PDB entry 6DPG | X-ray diffraction, 1.38 A resolution | chains A and C of the 4 polymer chains in the assembly

# Chain A
Protein: Ribonuclease H
Organism: Bacillus halodurans
Notes: EC 3.1.26.4; fragment: Catalytic Domain
UniProt: Q9KEI9 (RNH1_BACHD); residue numbers follow UniProt; this construct covers 59-196
Sequence (142 residues; row label = number of the first residue in the row):
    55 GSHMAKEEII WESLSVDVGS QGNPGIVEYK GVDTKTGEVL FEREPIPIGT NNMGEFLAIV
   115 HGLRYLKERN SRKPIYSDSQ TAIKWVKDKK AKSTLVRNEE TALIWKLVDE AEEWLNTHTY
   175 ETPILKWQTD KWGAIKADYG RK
Disordered / not traced: 55-60, 196
Sequence notes: expression tag (55-58); engineered mutation Ala-188 (Glu in Q9KEI9)
UniProt features mapped onto this chain:
  - binding site (Mg(2+)): Asp-71, Glu-109, Asp-132, Asp-192
  - mutagenesis: Glu-109 (E109Q: Loss of activity), Asp-132 (D132N: Loss of activity), Asp-192 (D192N: Strongly reduced activity with manganese. Loss of activity with magnesium)
Ion coordination: Mn2+ site 1: Asp-71, Asp-192 (shared with 1 residue of chain b); Mn2+ site 2: Asp-71, Glu-109, Asp-132 (shared with 1 residue of chain B; 1 residue of chain b); Mn2+ site 3: Asp-163, Glu-166
From the paper describing this entry:
  - conformationally variable residues (order/disorder transition): Lys-196
  - catalytic residues: Lys-196 (proposed by the authors, not directly observed)

# Chain C
Molecule: 6-nt DNA strand
Sequence (6 nucleotides; numbered 1 to 6; the number before each row is that of its first residue):
     1 CGATGT
Ion coordination: K+ near DG5 (its only coordinating residue here)

# How chain A and chain C interact
Residue-residue contacts (20):
  Asn-77(A) with DA3(C), hydrogen bond to the base; DT4(C), hydrogen bond to the sugar
  Pro-78(A) with DA3(C), phosphate contact; DT4(C), phosphate contact
  Thr-104(A) with DT4(C), hydrogen bond to the phosphate; DG5(C), hydrogen bond to the phosphate
  Asn-105(A) with DT4(C), hydrogen bond to the base
  Asn-106(A) with DT4(C), hydrogen bond to the base; DG5(C), hydrogen bond to the sugar
  Met-107(A) with DG5(C), phosphate contact
  Gln-134(A) with DG5(C), base contact; DT6(C), base contact
  Thr-135(A) with DG5(C), sugar contact
  Lys-138(A) with DT6(C), phosphate contact
  Trp-139(A) with DG5(C), phosphate contact; DT6(C), hydrogen bond to the phosphate
  Lys-146(A) with DT6(C), phosphate contact
  Ser-147(A) with DG5(C), hydrogen bond to the phosphate
  Thr-148(A) with DG5(C), hydrogen bond to the phosphate
  Leu-149(A) with DG5(C), phosphate contact
Other interface residues (no listed pair), chain C (5 interface residues in all): DG2

# In short
The interface between chain A and chain C involves 14 residues on one side and 5 on the other; the contacts
include 10 hydrogen bonds. Polar contacts include Asn-77(A)/DA3(C), Asn-105(A)/DT4(C) and Asn-106(A)/DT4(C).
Curated annotation (UniProt) lists 4 Mg2+-binding residues and 3 mutagenesis sites on chain A. The paper
reports the catalytic residue Lys-196(A); conformational variability at Lys-196(A).
Here chain A is Ribonuclease H (Bacillus halodurans) and chain C is a 6-nt DNA strand. Entry 6DPG (Crystal
Structure of Bacillus Halodurans Ribonuclease H1 E188A in Complex with an RNA/DNA Hybrid: Reaction in ...) was
determined by X-ray diffraction (same publication as 6DMN, 6DMV, 6DO8, 6DO9, 6DOA, 6DOB and 46 further
entries).
